Entry 7OMZ (X-ray diffraction, 1.66 A resolution); this record covers chains AAA and AdA.

== Chain AAA ==
Protein: DarT domain-containing protein
Source organism: Thermus sp. 2.9
Reference sequence: A0A0B0SG80 (A0A0B0SG80_9DEIN); residue numbers follow UniProt; this construct covers 1-209
Amino-acid sequence (210 residues; row label = number of the first residue in the row; numbering starts at 0):
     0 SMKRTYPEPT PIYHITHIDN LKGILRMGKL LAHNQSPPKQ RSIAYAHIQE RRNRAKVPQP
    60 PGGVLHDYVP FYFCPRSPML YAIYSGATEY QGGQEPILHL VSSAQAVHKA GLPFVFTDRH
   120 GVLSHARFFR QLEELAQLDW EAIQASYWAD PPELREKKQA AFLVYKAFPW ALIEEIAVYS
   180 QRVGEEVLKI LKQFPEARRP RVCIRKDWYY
Disordered / not traced: 0
Differences from the reference sequence: expression tag (0); engineered mutation Ala-160 (Glu in A0A0B0SG80)
Small-molecule neighbours:
  - Adenosine-5-Diphosphoribose (AR6; [(2R,3S,4R,5R)-5-(6-aminopurin-9-yl)-3,4-dihydroxy-oxolan-2-yl]methyl [hydroxy-[[(2R,3S,4R,5S)-3,4,5-trihydroxyoxolan-2-yl]methoxy]phosphoryl] hydrogen phosphate): His-13, Ile-14, Thr-15, Asn-19, Gly-22, Ile-23, Met-26, Lys-28, Leu-29, Leu-30, His-32, Pro-36, Pro-37, Lys-38, Arg-40, Ala-43, Tyr-44, Ile-47, Gln-48, Arg-51, His-65, Tyr-67, Pro-69, Met-78
  - nicotinamide (NCA): Tyr-12, His-13, Ile-14, Pro-69, Phe-70, Tyr-71, Met-78
UniProt features mapped onto this chain:
  - DNA-binding region: Tyr-44 to Arg-50, Arg-75 to Tyr-80, Ser-145 to Ala-148, Arg-154 to Gln-158
  - region: Ser-35 to Arg-53 (NAD(+)-binding element)
  - active site: Arg-51 (Proton acceptor)
  - binding site (NAD(+)): His-13 to Thr-15, Gly-22, Leu-30, Arg-51
  - site: Arg-154 (Specifically recognizes first thymidine of consensus sequence 5'-TGTC-3')
  - mutagenesis: Arg-154 (R154W: No longer toxic in vivo, no longer ADP-ribosylates ssDNA)
From the paper describing this entry:
  - catalytic residues: Arg-51, Tyr-71, Met-78 (proposed by the authors, not directly observed)
  - mutagenesis - R51A, R51K: abolished catalytic activity

== Chain AdA ==
Molecule: 5-nt DNA strand
Sequence (5 nucleotides; numbered 601 to 605; the number before each row is that of its first residue):
   601 ATGTC

== Chain AAA / chain AdA interface ==
Contacting residue pairs (32; chain AAA residue first):
  Ile-42(AAA) / DT604(AdA)  base contact
  Ala-43(AAA) / DT604(AdA)  base contact
  Tyr-44(AAA) / DT604(AdA)  hydrogen bond to the phosphate
  Tyr-44(AAA) / DC605(AdA)  base contact
  His-46(AAA) / DC605(AdA)  hydrogen bond to the base
  Ile-47(AAA) / DT604(AdA)  sugar contact
  Ile-47(AAA) / DC605(AdA)  sugar contact
  Arg-50(AAA) / DC605(AdA)  hydrogen bond to the phosphate
  Arg-75(AAA) / DT602(AdA)  hydrogen bond to the base
  Pro-77(AAA) / DT604(AdA)  sugar contact
  Met-78(AAA) / DT604(AdA)  hydrogen bond to the sugar
  Tyr-80(AAA) / DT602(AdA)  hydrogen bond to the phosphate
  Tyr-80(AAA) / DG603(AdA)  sugar contact
  Ala-81(AAA) / DG603(AdA)  sugar contact
  Ala-81(AAA) / DT604(AdA)  base contact
  Ser-84(AAA) / DG603(AdA)  sugar contact
  Ala-86(AAA) / DG603(AdA)  base contact
  Thr-87(AAA) / DT604(AdA)  base contact
  His-119(AAA) / DT604(AdA)  hydrogen bond to the base
  His-119(AAA) / DC605(AdA)  sugar contact
  Leu-122(AAA) / DC605(AdA)  phosphate contact
  Ser-145(AAA) / DT602(AdA)  hydrogen bond to the base
  Tyr-146(AAA) / DA601(AdA)  stacking on the base
  Tyr-146(AAA) / DT602(AdA)  sugar contact
  Trp-147(AAA) / DT602(AdA)  hydrogen bond to the base
  Ala-148(AAA) / DT602(AdA)  hydrogen bond to the base
  Arg-154(AAA) / DG603(AdA)  salt bridge to the phosphate
  Arg-154(AAA) / DT604(AdA)  salt bridge to the phosphate
  Arg-154(AAA) / DC605(AdA)  salt bridge to the phosphate
  Gln-158(AAA) / DT604(AdA)  phosphate contact
  Gln-158(AAA) / DC605(AdA)  hydrogen bond to the phosphate
  Tyr-209(AAA) / DT602(AdA)  base contact
Interface residues without a listed pair, chain AAA (25 interface residues in all): Tyr-71, Val-121

== Overview ==
The interface between chain AAA and chain AdA involves 25 residues on one side and 5 on the other, with 11
hydrogen bonds, 3 salt bridges and 1 aromatic stacking contact. Polar pairs include His-46(AAA)/DC605(AdA),
Arg-75(AAA)/DT602(AdA) and His-119(AAA)/DT604(AdA). From the paper: catalytic residues Arg-51(AAA),
Tyr-71(AAA) and Met-78(AAA); R51A and R51K of chain AAA abolish catalytic activity.
Chain AAA is DarT domain-containing protein (Thermus sp. 2.9) and chain AdA is a 5-nt DNA strand; the
structure, Thermus sp. 2.9 DarT in complex with ADP-ribosylated ssDNA and nicotinamide, was determined by
X-ray diffraction (same publication as 7OMY and 7ON0).
